3WAX - chain A; structure by X-ray diffraction, 1.90 A resolution.

# Chain A
Name: Ectonucleotide pyrophosphatase/phosphodiesterase family member 2
Source organism: Mus musculus
Notes: EC 3.1.4.39
Reference sequence: Q9R1E6 (ENPP2_MOUSE); aligned to UniProt positions 36-858 over residues 36-858 (the alignment contains insertions or deletions, so no single offset holds)
Amino-acid sequence (831 residues; each row starts with the number of its first residue):
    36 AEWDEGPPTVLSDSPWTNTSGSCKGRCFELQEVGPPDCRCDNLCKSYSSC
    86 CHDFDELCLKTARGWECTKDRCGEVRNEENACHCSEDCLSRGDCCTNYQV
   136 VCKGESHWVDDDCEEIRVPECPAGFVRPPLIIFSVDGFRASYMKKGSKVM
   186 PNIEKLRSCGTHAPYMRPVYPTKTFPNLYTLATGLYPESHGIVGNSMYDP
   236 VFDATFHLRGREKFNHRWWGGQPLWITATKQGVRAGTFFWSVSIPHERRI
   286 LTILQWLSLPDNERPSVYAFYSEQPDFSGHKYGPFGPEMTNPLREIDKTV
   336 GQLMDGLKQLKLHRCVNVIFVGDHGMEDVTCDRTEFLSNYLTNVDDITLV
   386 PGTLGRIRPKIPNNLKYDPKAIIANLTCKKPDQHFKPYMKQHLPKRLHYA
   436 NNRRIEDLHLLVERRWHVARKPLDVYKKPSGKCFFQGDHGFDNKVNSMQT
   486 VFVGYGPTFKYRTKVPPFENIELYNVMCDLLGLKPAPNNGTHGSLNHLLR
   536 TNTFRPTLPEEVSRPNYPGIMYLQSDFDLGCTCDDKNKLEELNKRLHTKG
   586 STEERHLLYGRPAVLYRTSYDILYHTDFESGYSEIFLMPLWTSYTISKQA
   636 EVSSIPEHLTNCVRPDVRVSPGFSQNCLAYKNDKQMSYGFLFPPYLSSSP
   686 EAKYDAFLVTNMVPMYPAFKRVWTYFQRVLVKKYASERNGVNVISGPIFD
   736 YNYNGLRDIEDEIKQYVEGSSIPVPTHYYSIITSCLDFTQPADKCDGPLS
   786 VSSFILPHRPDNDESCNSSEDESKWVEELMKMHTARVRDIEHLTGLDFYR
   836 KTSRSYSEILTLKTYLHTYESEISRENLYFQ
Unresolved in the structure: 36-50, 458-467, 571-573, 579-581, 856-866
Cystine bridges: Cys58-Cys75, Cys62-Cys93, Cys73-Cys86, Cys79-Cys85, Cys102-Cys119, Cys107-Cys137, Cys117-Cys130, Cys123-Cys129, Cys148-Cys194, Cys156-Cys350, Cys366-Cys468, Cys413-Cys801, Cys566-Cys662, Cys568-Cys647, Cys770-Cys780
Glycans and other covalent adducts: N-acetylglucosamine (NAG) linked to Asn53, Asn410, Asn524
Construct notes: expression tag (859-866)
Bound ions: Zn2+ site 1: Asp171, Thr209, Asp358, His359 (together with 3BoA); Zn2+ site 2: Asp311, His315, His474 (together with 3BoA); K+: Tyr665, Asp668, Met671; Ca2+: Asp735, Asn737, Asn739, Leu741, Asp743; Na+: Asn797, Ser800, Ser803
Residues lining bound ligands: 3BoA (DWX; [3-({4-[(5Z)-5-(3,4-dichlorobenzylidene)-4-oxo-4,5-dihydro-1,3-thiazol-2-yl]piperazin-1-yl}methyl)phenyl]boronic acid): Ile167, Ser169, Asp171, Lys208, Thr209, Phe210, Leu213, Tyr214, Leu216, Ala217, Asn230, Leu243, Trp260, Phe273, Phe274, Trp275, Val277, Arg284, Ala304, Phe305, Tyr306, Asp311, Asp358, His359, His474

# In short
Ligands of chain A: 3BoA. N-acetylglucosamine is covalently linked to Asn53, Asn410 and Asn524. Asp171,
Thr209, Asp358 and His359 form the Zn2+ site 1. The Zn2+ site 2 is built by Asp311, His315 and His474.
Chain A is Ectonucleotide pyrophosphatase/phosphodiesterase family member 2 (Mus musculus); the structure,
Crystal Structure of Autotaxin in Complex with 3BoA, was determined by X-ray diffraction, deposited together
with 3WAV, 3WAW and 3WAY.
